Entry 8X2Y (electron microscopy, 4.10 A resolution (low resolution: residue-level contacts below are approximate; hydrogen-bond / salt-bridge calls are withheld)); this record covers chains B and I of the 14 polymer chains in the assembly.

== Chain B ==
Name: Histone H4
Source organism: Saccharomyces cerevisiae
UniProtKB: A0A6A5Q1V3 (A0A6A5Q1V3_YEASX); residues 0-101 here correspond to UniProt positions 1-102 (UniProt number = residue number + 1)
Sequence (102 residues; numbered 0 to 101; the number before each row is that of its first residue; numbering starts at 0):
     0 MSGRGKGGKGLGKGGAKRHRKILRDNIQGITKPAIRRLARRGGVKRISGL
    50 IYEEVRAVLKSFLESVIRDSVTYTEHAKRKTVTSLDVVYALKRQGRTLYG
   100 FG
Disordered / not traced: 0-17

== Chain I ==
Molecule: 146-nt DNA strand
Source organism: Saccharomyces cerevisiae
Sequence (146 nucleotides; numbered 1 to 146; the number before each row is that of its first residue):
     1 ATCAATATCCACCTGCAGATTCTACCAAAAGTGTATTTGGAAACTGCTCC
    51 ATCAAAAGGCATGTTCAGCGGAATTCCGCTGAACATGCCTTTTGATGGAG
   101 CAGTTTCCAAATACACTTTTGGTAGAATCTGCAGGTGGATATTGAT

== How chain B and chain I interact ==
Contacting residue pairs - 8 pairs, chain B then chain I:
  Lys20(B) - DT52(I)
  Thr30(B) - DC60(I)
  Thr30(B) - DA61(I)
  Lys31(B) - DA61(I)
  Pro32(B) - DC60(I)
  Pro32(B) - DA61(I)
  Arg36(B) - DC60(I)
  Arg45(B) - DC69(I)

== Summary ==
6 residues of chain B face 4 of chain I across their interface.
Chain B is Histone H4 and chain I is a 146-nt DNA strand, both from Saccharomyces cerevisiae; the structure,
The class1 of piccolo NuA4 bound to the H2A.Z nucleosome complex at harboring state, was determined by
electron microscopy (same publication as 8X2X, 8X2Z, 8X30, 8X31 and 8X32).
